Entry 7S81 (X-ray diffraction, 3.60 A resolution); this record covers chains K and J of the 8 polymer chains in the assembly.

[Chain K]
Name: Poly [ADP-ribose] polymerase 1
Organism: Homo sapiens
Notes: EC 2.4.2.30, 2.4.2.-; fragment: WGR domain and helical domain (HD)
UniProtKB: P09874 (PARP1_HUMAN); residue numbers follow UniProt; this construct covers 527-646, 661-786
Sequence (266 residues; numbered 507 to 786; 14 numbers in that range are skipped by the numbering (no residue carries them; nothing is unmodelled there); the number before each row is that of its first residue):
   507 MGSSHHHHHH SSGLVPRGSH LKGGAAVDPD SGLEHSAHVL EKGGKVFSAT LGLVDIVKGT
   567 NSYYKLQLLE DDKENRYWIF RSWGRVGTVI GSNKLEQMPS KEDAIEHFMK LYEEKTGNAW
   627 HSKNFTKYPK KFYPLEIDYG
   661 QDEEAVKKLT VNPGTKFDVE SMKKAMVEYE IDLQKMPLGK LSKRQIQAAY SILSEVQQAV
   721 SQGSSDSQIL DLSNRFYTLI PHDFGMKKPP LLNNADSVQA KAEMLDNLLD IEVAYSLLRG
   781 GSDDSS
Not modelled in the structure: 507-530, 661-689, 777-786
Differences from the reference sequence: initiating methionine (507); expression tag (508-526); variant Ala762 (Val in P09874)
UniProt features mapped onto this chain:
  - modified residue: Thr594 (Phosphothreonine), Lys600 (N6-acetyllysine), Lys621 (N6-acetyllysine), Ser782 (Phosphoserine), Ser786 (Phosphoserine)
  - cross-link (Glycyl lysine isopeptide (Lys-Gly)): Lys528 (interchain with G-Cter in SUMO2), Lys748 (interchain with G-Cter in SUMO1)
  - natural variant: Ala762 (V762A: this construct carries the variant)
  - mutagenesis: Asn567 (N567A: Decreased poly-ADP-ribosyltransferase activity upon binding to damaged DNA), Trp589 (W589A: Decreased poly-ADP-ribosyltransferase activity upon binding to damaged DNA. Abolished ability to mediate DNA intrastrand transfer (named 'monkey-bar mechanism')), Arg591 (R591A: Decreased poly-ADP-ribosyltransferase activity upon binding to damaged DNA), Thr594 (T594A: Abolished phosphorylation by PRKDC, inhibiting translocation into the cytosol), Lys633 (K633A: Decreased poly-ADP-ribosyltransferase activity upon binding to damaged DNA), Leu698 to Leu701 (Increased auto-poly-ADP-ribosylation), Leu713 (L713A: Increased auto-poly-ADP-ribosylation; L713F: Leads to constitutive activity in absence of DNA damage due to unfolding of the PARP alpha-helical domain, relieving autoinhibition), Glu763 to Asp770 (Able to bind BAD inhibitor in absence of DNA), Leu765 (L765A: Increased auto-poly-ADP-ribosylation), Asp766 to Asp770 (Able to bind EB-47 or BAD inhibitors in absence of DNA. Released from DNA strand break independently of EB-47 or BAD inhibitors), Leu768 (L768A: Increased auto-poly-ADP-ribosylation), Ala774 (A774S/L: Increased DNA-independent poly-ADP-ribosyltransferase activity)
Reported in the primary citation:
  - mutagenesis - G558L, G558V, V687A/E688A, L698A/L701A: unchanged binding to DNA
  - mutagenesis - M686G/V687P, L698A/L701A: increased catalytic activity on DNA-independent
  - mutagenesis - M686G/V687P (8-fold), L713F: increased binding to DNA
  - mutagenesis - G558E (Kd 118.5 nM), Y569A (Kd 78.3 nM), Y569L (Kd 164.2 nM): decreased binding to DNA
  - mutagenesis - G558E: unchanged binding to EB-47
  - mutagenesis - Y569A, Y569L, L698A/L701A: decreased catalytic activity on DNA
  - mutagenesis - L713F: increased catalytic activity on DNA
  - mutagenesis - G558L, G558V: unchanged catalytic activity on DNA
  - mutagenesis - G558E: abolished catalytic activity on DNA

[Chain J]
Name: Poly [ADP-ribose] polymerase 1
Organism: Homo sapiens
Notes: EC 2.4.2.30, 2.4.2.-; fragment: third zinc finger (Zn3)
UniProtKB: P09874 (PARP1_HUMAN); numbering as in UniProt (aligned over 216-366)
Sequence (160 residues; numbered 215 to 374; the number before each row is that of its first residue):
   215 MVDEVAKKKS KKEKDKDSKL EKALKAQNDL IWNIKDELKK VCSTNDLKEL LIFNKQQVPS
   275 GESAILDRVA DGMVFGALLP CEECSGQLVF KSDAYYCTGD VTAWTKCMVK TQTPNRKEWV
   335 TPKEFREISY LKKLKVKKQD RIFPPETSAS VALEHHHHHH
Not modelled in the structure: 215-222, 362-374
Differences from the reference sequence: initiating methionine (215); expression tag (367-374)
UniProt features mapped onto this chain:
  - motif: Lys221 to Lys226 (Nuclear localization signal)
  - binding site (Zn(2+)): Cys295, Cys298, Cys311, Cys321
  - modified residue (Phosphoserine): Ser274, Ser277, Ser364
  - cross-link: Lys249 (Glycyl lysine isopeptide (Lys-Gly) (interchain with G-Cter in SUMO2))
  - mutagenesis: Gln241 (Q241L: Does not affect auto-poly-ADP-ribosylation), Trp246 (W246A: Decreased poly-ADP-ribosyltransferase activity upon binding to damaged DNA), Cys298 (C298A: Decreased stability leading to impaired oly-ADP-ribosyltransferase activity), Asp314 (D314A: Does not affect auto-poly-ADP-ribosylation), Val315 (V315A: Does not affect auto-poly-ADP-ribosylation), Thr316 (T316A: Strongly reduced poly-ADP-ribosyltransferase and ability to regulate chromatin compaction), Ala317 (A317G: Does not affect auto-poly-ADP-ribosylation), Trp318 (W318A/R/E: Strongly reduced poly-ADP-ribosyltransferase activity ...), Thr319 (T319A: Does not affect auto-poly-ADP-ribosylation), Lys320 (K320A: Does not affect auto-poly-ADP-ribosylation), Thr325 (T325A: Does not affect translocation into the cytosol), Leu348 to Val350 (Does not affect auto-poly-ADP-ribosylation), 2 further mutagenesis entries in UniProt
Metal / ion sites: Zn2+: Cys295, Cys298, Cys311, Cys321

[Interface between chain K and chain J]
Contacting residue pairs (15; chain K residue first):
  Val563(K) - Met322(J)  hydrophobic
  Lys633(K) - Ala317(J)  hydrogen bond (side chain-backbone)
  Lys633(K) - Trp318(J)
  Tyr634(K) - Ala317(J)
  Pro635(K) - Asp314(J)
  Pro635(K) - Ala317(J)
  Tyr639(K) - Trp318(J)  hydrophobic
  Leu730(K) - Met322(J)  hydrophobic
  Asp731(K) - Thr316(J)
  Asp731(K) - Trp318(J)
  Asp731(K) - Thr319(J)
  Asn734(K) - Trp318(J)  hydrogen bond (side chain-backbone)
  Asn734(K) - Thr319(J)
  Arg735(K) - Trp318(J)
  Thr738(K) - Trp318(J)
Also at the interface, not in a pair above, chain K (13 interface residues in all): Val560, Lys636, Leu739

[Summary]
13 residues of chain K and 6 residues of chain J are in contact, with 2 hydrogen bonds. Polar contacts include
Lys633(K)-Ala317(J) and Asn734(K)-Trp318(J). The paper reports that G558E, Y569A and Y569L of chain K reduce
binding to DNA; Y569A, Y569L and L698A/L701A of chain K reduce catalytic activity on DNA; 9 substitutions were
tested in all.
Here chain K is Poly [ADP-ribose] polymerase 1 and chain J is Poly [ADP-ribose] polymerase 1, both from Homo
sapiens. Entry 7S81 (Structure of human PARP1 domains (Zn1, Zn3, WGR, HD) bound to a DNA double strand break)
was determined by X-ray diffraction, deposited together with 7S68, 7S6H and 7S6M.
